PDB entry 3HJF | X-ray diffraction, 3.06 A resolution | chains A and Y of the 3 polymer chains in the assembly

# Chain A
Molecule: Argonaute
Source organism: Thermus thermophilus
UniProtKB: Q746M7 (Q746M7_THET2); numbering as in UniProt (aligned over 1-685)
Sequence (685 residues; row label = number of the first residue in the row):
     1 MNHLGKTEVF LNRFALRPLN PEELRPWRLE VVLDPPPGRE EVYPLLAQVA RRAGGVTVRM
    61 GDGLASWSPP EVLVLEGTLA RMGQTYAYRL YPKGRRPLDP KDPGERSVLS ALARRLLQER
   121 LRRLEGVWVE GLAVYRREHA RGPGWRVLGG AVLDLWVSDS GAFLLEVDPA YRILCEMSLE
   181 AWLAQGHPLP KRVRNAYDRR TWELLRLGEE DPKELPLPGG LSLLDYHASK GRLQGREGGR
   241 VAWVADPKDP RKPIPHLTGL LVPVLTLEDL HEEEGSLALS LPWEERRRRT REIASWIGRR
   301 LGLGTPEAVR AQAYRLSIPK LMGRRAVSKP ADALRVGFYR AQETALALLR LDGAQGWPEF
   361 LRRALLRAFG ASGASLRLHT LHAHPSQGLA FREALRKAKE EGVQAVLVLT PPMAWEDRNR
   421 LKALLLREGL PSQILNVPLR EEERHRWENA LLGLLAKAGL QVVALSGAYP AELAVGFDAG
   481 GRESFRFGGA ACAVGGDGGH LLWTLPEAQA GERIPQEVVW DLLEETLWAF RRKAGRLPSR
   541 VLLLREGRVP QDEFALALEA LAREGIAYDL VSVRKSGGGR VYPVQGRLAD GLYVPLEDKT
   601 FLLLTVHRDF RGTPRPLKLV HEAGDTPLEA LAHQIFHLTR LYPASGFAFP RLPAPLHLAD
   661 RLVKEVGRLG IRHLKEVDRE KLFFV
Not modelled in the structure: 1-2, 215-219, 270-278, 607-610
Construct notes: engineered mutation Glu546 (Asp in Q746M7)
Small-molecule neighbours: Mg2+ (MG): Gln433, Lys457, Val685
UniProt features mapped onto this chain:
  - active site: Asp478, Glu512, Asp660
  - binding site (Mn(2+)): Asp478, Asp660, Val685
From the paper describing this entry:
  - mutagenesis - D546E: abolished catalytic activity
  - conformationally variable residues (loop rearrangement, register shift): Ala479 to Gly488, Gly489 to Val494, Leu505 to Gln516
  - binding site for the 21-nt DNA strand: Arg486, Glu512, Arg513

# Chain Y
Molecule: 15-nt RNA strand
Sequence (15 nucleotides; each row starts with the number of its first residue):
     5 CAACCUACUA CCUCG

# Interface between chain A and chain Y
Pairs across the interface (21):
  Glu268(A) - A14(Y)  sugar contact
  Lys329(A) - G19(Y)  salt bridge to the phosphate
  His445(A) - G19(Y)  salt bridge to the phosphate
  Glu512(A) - C9(Y)  sugar contact
  Glu546(A) - U10(Y)  phosphate contact
  Gly547(A) - C8(Y)  sugar contact
  Arg548(A) - C8(Y)  hydrogen bond to the sugar
  Arg574(A) - C8(Y)  salt bridge to the phosphate
  Arg574(A) - C9(Y)  phosphate contact
  Lys575(A) - C9(Y)  hydrogen bond to the phosphate
  Lys575(A) - U10(Y)  salt bridge to the phosphate
  Ser576(A) - C8(Y)  sugar contact
  Ser576(A) - C9(Y)  hydrogen bond to the phosphate
  Gly577(A) - C8(Y)  phosphate contact
  Arg611(A) - C16(Y)  sugar contact
  Lys618(A) - C8(Y)  salt bridge to the phosphate
  Phe647(A) - C18(Y)  sugar contact
  Phe647(A) - G19(Y)  phosphate contact
  Asp660(A) - U10(Y)  phosphate contact
  Lys664(A) - U10(Y)  salt bridge to the phosphate
  Lys664(A) - A11(Y)  phosphate contact
Also at the interface, not in a pair above, chain A (19 interface residues in all): Asp154, Leu267, Val573
Also at the interface, not in a pair above, chain Y (10 interface residues in all): A7, U13

# Summary
The interface between chain A and chain Y involves 19 residues on one side and 10 on the other; the contacts
include 3 hydrogen bonds and 6 salt bridges. Polar pairs include Arg548(A)-C8(Y), Lys575(A)-C9(Y) and
Ser576(A)-C9(Y). The paper reports a binding site for the 21-nt DNA strand at Arg486(A), Glu512(A) and
Arg513(A); D546E of chain A abolishes catalytic activity.
Here chain A is Argonaute (Thermus thermophilus) and chain Y is a 15-nt RNA strand. Entry 3HJF (Crystal
structure of T. thermophilus Argonaute E546 mutant protein complexed with DNA guide strand and 15-nt ...) was
determined by X-ray diffraction together with 3HK2, 3HM9, 3HO1, 3HVR and 3HXM from the same study.
